5JQL - chains E and G of the 12 polymer chains in the assembly; structure by X-ray diffraction, 2.90 A resolution.

[Chain E]
Molecule: Protein UPS1, mitochondrial
From: Saccharomyces cerevisiae (strain ATCC 204508 / S288c)
UniProtKB: Q05776 (UPS1_YEAST); residues 1-175 here = UniProt positions 1-175
Sequence (189 residues; each row starts with the number of its first residue; numbers below 1 keep their minus sign (Met-13 is residue -13)):
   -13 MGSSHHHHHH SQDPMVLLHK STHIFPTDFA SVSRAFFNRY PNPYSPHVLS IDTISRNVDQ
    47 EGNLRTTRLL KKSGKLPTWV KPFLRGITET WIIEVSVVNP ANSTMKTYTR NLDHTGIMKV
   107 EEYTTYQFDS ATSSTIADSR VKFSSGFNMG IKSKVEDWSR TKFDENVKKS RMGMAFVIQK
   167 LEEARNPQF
Not modelled in the structure: -13 to 0, 117-118, 169-175
Differences from the reference sequence: expression tag (-13 to 0)
Modified / non-standard residues: Mse91, Mse104, Mse158, Mse160 (selenomethionine; parent Met)
Swiss-Prot annotation at these positions:
  - binding site (a 1,2-diacyl-sn-glycero-3-phosphate): Tyr26, Lys58, Lys148, Asn152
  - mutagenesis: Phe23 (F23D: Strongly impairs interaction with MDM35. Failure to complement the mitochondrial defects of UPS1-deficient cells), Arg25 (R25E: Nearly abolishes phosphatidic acid transfer activity; R25K: No effect on phosphatidic acid transfer activity), His33 (H33E: Failure to complement the mitochondrial defects of UPS1-deficient cells; when associated with E-58; E-61; E-148 and E-155), Arg42 (R42D: Impairs interaction with MDM35. Reduces ability to complement the mitochondrial defects of UPS1-deficient cells), Leu50 (L50D: Strongly impairs interaction with MDM35. Failure to complement the mitochondrial defects of UPS1-deficient cells), Arg54 (R54E: Decreases phosphatidic acid transfer activity and impairs cardiolipin biosynthesis), Lys58 (K58E: Failure to complement the mitochondrial defects of UPS1-deficient cells; when associated with E-33; E-61; E-148 and E-155), Lys61 (K61E: Failure to complement the mitochondrial defects of UPS1-deficient cells; when associated with E-33; E-58; E-148 and E-155; K61E: Nearly abolishes phosphatidic acid transfer activity ...), Leu62 (L62A: Decreases phosphatidic acid binding and impairs cardiolipin biosynthesis; when associated with A-65), Trp65 (W65A: Decreases phosphatidic acid binding and impairs cardiolipin biosynthesis; when associated with A-62), Trp77 (W77D: Impairs interaction with MDM35. Reduces ability to complement the mitochondrial defects of UPS1-deficient cells), Ile78 (I78D: Failure to complement the mitochondrial defects of UPS1-deficient cells), 8 further mutagenesis entries in UniProt
What the authors report for this chain:
  - mutagenesis - F69E: decreased binding to membrane
  - mutagenesis - F69L: unchanged binding to membranes

[Chain G]
Molecule: Protein UPS1, mitochondrial
From: Saccharomyces cerevisiae (strain ATCC 204508 / S288c)
UniProtKB: Q05776 (UPS1_YEAST); residues 2-175 here = UniProt positions 2-175
Sequence (189 residues; each row starts with the number of its first residue; numbers below 1 keep their minus sign (Met-13 is residue -13)):
   -13 MGSSHHHHHH SQDPMVLLHK STHIFPTDFA SVSRAFFNRY PNPYSPHVLS IDTISRNVDQ
    47 EGNLRTTRLL KKSGKLPTWV KPFLRGITET WIIEVSVVNP ANSTMKTYTR NLDHTGIMKV
   107 EEYTTYQFDS ATSSTIADSR VKFSSGFNMG IKSKVEDWSR TKFDENVKKS RMGMAFVIQK
   167 LEEARNPQF
Not modelled in the structure: -13 to -1, 169-175
Differences from the reference sequence: expression tag (-13 to 1)
Modified / non-standard residues: Mse1 (selenomethionine); Mse91, Mse104, Mse135, Mse158, Mse160 (selenomethionine; parent Met)
Swiss-Prot annotation at these positions:
  - binding site (a 1,2-diacyl-sn-glycero-3-phosphate): Tyr26, Lys58, Lys148, Asn152
  - mutagenesis: Phe23 (F23D: Strongly impairs interaction with MDM35. Failure to complement the mitochondrial defects of UPS1-deficient cells), Arg25 (R25E: Nearly abolishes phosphatidic acid transfer activity; R25K: No effect on phosphatidic acid transfer activity), His33 (H33E: Failure to complement the mitochondrial defects of UPS1-deficient cells; when associated with E-58; E-61; E-148 and E-155), Arg42 (R42D: Impairs interaction with MDM35. Reduces ability to complement the mitochondrial defects of UPS1-deficient cells), Leu50 (L50D: Strongly impairs interaction with MDM35. Failure to complement the mitochondrial defects of UPS1-deficient cells), Arg54 (R54E: Decreases phosphatidic acid transfer activity and impairs cardiolipin biosynthesis), Lys58 (K58E: Failure to complement the mitochondrial defects of UPS1-deficient cells; when associated with E-33; E-61; E-148 and E-155), Lys61 (K61E: Failure to complement the mitochondrial defects of UPS1-deficient cells; when associated with E-33; E-58; E-148 and E-155; K61E: Nearly abolishes phosphatidic acid transfer activity ...), Leu62 (L62A: Decreases phosphatidic acid binding and impairs cardiolipin biosynthesis; when associated with A-65), Trp65 (W65A: Decreases phosphatidic acid binding and impairs cardiolipin biosynthesis; when associated with A-62), Trp77 (W77D: Impairs interaction with MDM35. Reduces ability to complement the mitochondrial defects of UPS1-deficient cells), Ile78 (I78D: Failure to complement the mitochondrial defects of UPS1-deficient cells), 8 further mutagenesis entries in UniProt

[Interface between chain E and chain G]
Residue-residue contacts (30; chain E residue first):
  Pro27(E) - Mse158(G)  hydrophobic
  Pro32(E) - Lys154(G)  hydrogen bond (backbone-side chain)
  Val34(E) - Lys154(G)  hydrogen bond (backbone-side chain)
  Leu35(E) - Lys154(G)
  Ser59(E) - Glu151(G)  hydrogen bond
  Lys67(E) - Phe69(G)
  Pro68(E) - Pro68(G)  hydrophobic
  Phe69(E) - Lys67(G)
  Phe69(E) - Lys140(G)  hydrogen bond (backbone-side chain)
  Arg71(E) - Lys140(G)  hydrogen bond (backbone-side chain)
  Ile73(E) - Trp144(G)
  Ile73(E) - Thr147(G)
  Ile73(E) - Lys148(G)
  Glu75(E) - Thr147(G)
  Glu75(E) - Asp150(G)
  Lys140(E) - Phe69(G)  hydrogen bond (side chain-backbone)
  Lys140(E) - Leu70(G)
  Lys140(E) - Arg71(G)  hydrogen bond (side chain-backbone)
  Arg146(E) - Thr74(G)
  Arg146(E) - Glu75(G)  salt bridge
  Thr147(E) - Ile73(G)
  Thr147(E) - Thr74(G)
  Thr147(E) - Glu75(G)
  Lys148(E) - Ile73(G)
  Asp150(E) - Leu35(G)
  Asp150(E) - Glu75(G)
  Glu151(E) - Ser59(G)  hydrogen bond
  Lys154(E) - Pro27(G)
  Lys154(E) - Pro32(G)
  Lys154(E) - Val34(G)  hydrogen bond (side chain-backbone)
Other interface residues (no listed pair), chain E (24 interface residues in all): Ser31, Lys57, Leu70, Thr74, Trp144, Mse158
Other interface residues (no listed pair), chain G (24 interface residues in all): Ser31, Lys57, Arg146

[Overview]
The chain E/chain G interface involves 24 residues from each chain; the contacts include 9 hydrogen bonds and
1 salt bridge. Polar pairs include Arg146(E)-Glu75(G), Pro32(E)-Lys154(G) and Val34(E)-Lys154(G). From the
paper: F69E of chain E reduces binding to membrane; F69L of chain E leaves binding to membranes unchanged.
Here chain E is Protein UPS1, mitochondrial and chain G is Protein UPS1, mitochondrial, both from
Saccharomyces cerevisiae (strain ATCC 204508 / S288c). Entry 5JQL (Crystal Structure of Phosphatidic acid
Transporter Ups1/Mdm35 Void of Bound Phospholipid from Saccharomyces Cerevisiae at 2.9 ...) was determined by
X-ray diffraction, deposited together with 6KYL and 5JQM.
